PDB entry 2YEU | X-ray diffraction, 2.00 A resolution | chains A and B

# Chain A (and B)
Name: DR2231
Source organism: Deinococcus radiodurans
Notes: EC 3.6.1.19; chain B of this document is another copy of the same molecule, construct and numbering; everything in this record applies to it too
UniProtKB: Q9RS96 (Q9RS96_DEIRA); residues 1-148 here = UniProt positions 1-148
Chain sequence (154 residues; row label = number of the first residue in the row; numbers below 1 keep their minus sign (Gly-5 is residue -5)):
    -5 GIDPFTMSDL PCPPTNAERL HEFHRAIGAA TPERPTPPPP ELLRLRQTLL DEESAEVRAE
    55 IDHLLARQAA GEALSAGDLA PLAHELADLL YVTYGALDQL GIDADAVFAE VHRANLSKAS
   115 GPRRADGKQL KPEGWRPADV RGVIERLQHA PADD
Not modelled in the structure: 144-148 (chain B: 2-4, 145-148)
Sequence notes: expression tag (-5 to 0)
Metal / ion sites: Gd ion: Glu47, Glu50, Glu79, Asp82
What the authors report for this chain:
  - contacts within the chain: His18-Ala23, His15-Thr25, Thr25-Asp92, Arg28-Thr30, Arg28-Gly95, Pro29-Gly95, Thr30-Leu94, Pro33-Leu36, Pro33-Glu35
  - self-association interface (contacts with another copy of this molecule); pairs are residue here / residue on that copy: Pro32-Gln62 (hydrogen bond)
  - Gd ion coordination: Glu47, Glu50, Glu79, Asp82
  - catalytic residues: Asp82, Asn109, Lys112 (proposed by the authors, not directly observed)

# Chain A / chain B interface
Inter-chain disulfides: Cys6(A)-Cys6(B)
Residue-residue contacts - 125 pairs, chain A then chain B:
  Pro5(A) - Cys6(B)  hydrogen bond (backbone-side chain)
  Cys6(A) - Cys6(B)  disulfide
  Cys6(A) - Pro7(B)
  Asn10(A) - Tyr88(B)  hydrogen bond
  Asn10(A) - Asp99(B)  hydrogen bond
  Asn10(A) - Phe102(B)
  Arg13(A) - His106(B)
  Leu14(A) - Phe102(B)  hydrophobic
  Glu16(A) - His106(B)  salt bridge
  Glu16(A) - Leu110(B)
  Phe17(A) - Asn109(B)
  Ala20(A) - Leu110(B)  hydrophobic
  Ala20(A) - Ala113(B)  hydrophobic
  Ile21(A) - Ala113(B)  hydrophobic
  Ile21(A) - Arg117(B)  hydrogen bond (backbone-side chain)
  Pro29(A) - Ala70(B)  hydrophobic
  Thr30(A) - Leu73(B)
  Pro31(A) - Leu68(B)
  Pro31(A) - Ser69(B)
  Pro31(A) - Ala70(B)
  Pro32(A) - Gln62(B)  hydrogen bond (backbone-side chain)
  Pro32(A) - Leu73(B)
  Pro34(A) - Leu59(B)
  Pro34(A) - Gln62(B)
  Leu37(A) - Ile55(B)
  Leu37(A) - Leu58(B)  hydrophobic
  Leu37(A) - Leu59(B)  hydrophobic
  Leu37(A) - Gln62(B)
  Leu37(A) - Leu76(B)  hydrophobic
  Arg38(A) - Leu59(B)
  Gln41(A) - Arg52(B)
  Gln41(A) - Ile55(B)
  Leu44(A) - Val51(B)  hydrophobic
  Leu44(A) - Leu83(B)  hydrophobic
  Asp45(A) - Arg52(B)  salt bridge
  Ser48(A) - Ser48(B)
  Val51(A) - Leu44(B)  hydrophobic
  Arg52(A) - Gln41(B)
  Arg52(A) - Asp45(B)  salt bridge
  Ile55(A) - Leu37(B)
  Ile55(A) - Gln41(B)
  Leu58(A) - Leu37(B)  hydrophobic
  Leu59(A) - Pro34(B)  hydrophobic
  Leu59(A) - Arg38(B)
  Gln62(A) - Pro32(B)  hydrogen bond (side chain-backbone)
  Gln62(A) - Pro34(B)
  Gln62(A) - Leu37(B)
  Leu68(A) - Pro31(B)
  Ser69(A) - Pro31(B)
  Ala70(A) - Pro29(B)
  Ala70(A) - Pro31(B)
  Ala70(A) - Ile138(B)
  Ala70(A) - Gln142(B)
  Leu73(A) - Thr30(B)
  Leu73(A) - Pro31(B)
  Leu73(A) - Pro32(B)
  Leu73(A) - Ile96(B)  hydrophobic
  Ala74(A) - Val134(B)
  Ala74(A) - Arg135(B)
  Ala74(A) - Ile138(B)  hydrophobic
  Leu76(A) - Leu37(B)  hydrophobic
  Leu76(A) - Leu94(B)  hydrophobic
  Ala77(A) - Val101(B)
  Ala77(A) - Ile138(B)  hydrophobic
  His78(A) - Val105(B)
  His78(A) - Val134(B)
  Leu80(A) - Thr87(B)
  Leu80(A) - Ala90(B)  hydrophobic
  Leu80(A) - Leu91(B)  hydrophobic
  Leu80(A) - Leu94(B)  hydrophobic
  Ala81(A) - Val101(B)  hydrophobic
  Ala81(A) - Val105(B)  hydrophobic
  Asp82(A) - Val105(B)
  Leu83(A) - Leu44(B)  hydrophobic
  Leu83(A) - Thr87(B)
  Leu84(A) - Leu84(B)  hydrophobic
  Leu84(A) - Thr87(B)
  Leu84(A) - Tyr88(B)  hydrophobic
  Leu84(A) - Leu91(B)  hydrophobic
  Leu84(A) - Phe102(B)  hydrophobic
  Tyr85(A) - Phe102(B)  hydrophobic
  Tyr85(A) - His106(B)  hydrogen bond
  Tyr85(A) - Asn109(B)
  Thr87(A) - Leu80(B)
  Thr87(A) - Leu83(B)
  Thr87(A) - Leu84(B)
  Tyr88(A) - Asn10(B)  hydrogen bond
  Tyr88(A) - Leu84(B)  hydrophobic
  Tyr88(A) - Tyr88(B)  hydrogen bond
  Ala90(A) - Leu80(B)  hydrophobic
  Leu91(A) - Ala77(B)  hydrophobic
  Leu91(A) - Leu80(B)  hydrophobic
  Leu91(A) - Leu84(B)  hydrophobic
  Leu94(A) - Leu76(B)  hydrophobic
  Ile96(A) - Leu73(B)  hydrophobic
  Ile96(A) - Ala77(B)  hydrophobic
  Asp99(A) - Asn10(B)  hydrogen bond
  Val101(A) - Ala77(B)
  Val101(A) - Ala81(B)  hydrophobic
  Phe102(A) - Asn10(B)
  Phe102(A) - Arg13(B)
  Phe102(A) - Leu14(B)  hydrophobic
  Phe102(A) - Leu84(B)  hydrophobic
  Phe102(A) - Tyr85(B)  hydrophobic
  Phe102(A) - Tyr88(B)  hydrophobic
  Val105(A) - Ala81(B)  hydrophobic
  Val105(A) - Asp82(B)
  His106(A) - Arg13(B)
  His106(A) - Glu16(B)  salt bridge
  His106(A) - Tyr85(B)  hydrogen bond
  Asn109(A) - Phe17(B)
  Asn109(A) - Tyr85(B)
  Leu110(A) - Glu16(B)
  Leu110(A) - Ala20(B)  hydrophobic
  Ala113(A) - Ala20(B)
  Ala113(A) - Ile21(B)  hydrophobic
  Arg117(A) - Ile21(B)  hydrogen bond (side chain-backbone)
  Val134(A) - Ala74(B)
  Val134(A) - His78(B)
  Arg135(A) - Gly71(B)  hydrogen bond (side chain-backbone)
  Arg135(A) - Ala74(B)
  Arg135(A) - Pro75(B)
  Ile138(A) - Ala70(B)
  Ile138(A) - Ala74(B)  hydrophobic
  Gln142(A) - Ala70(B)
Other interface residues (no listed pair), chain A (64 interface residues in all): Pro7, Pro33, Pro75, Gln123, Ala132
Other interface residues (no listed pair), chain B (64 interface residues in all): Pro33, Ala98, Ala103

# In short
The chain A/chain B interface involves 64 residues from each chain, with 1 disulfide bond, 13 hydrogen bonds
and 4 salt bridges. Among the polar pairs are Glu16(A)-His106(B), Asp45(A)-Arg52(B) and Pro5(A)-Cys6(B). The
paper reports catalytic residues Asp82(A), Asn109(A) and Lys112(A); Gd ion coordination by Glu47(A), Glu50(A)
and Glu79(A) among others.
Chain A and chain B are both DR2231 (Deinococcus radiodurans); the structure, Structural and functional
insights of DR2231 protein, the MazG-like nucleoside triphosphate pyrophosphohydrolase from Deinococcus
radiodurans, complex ..., was determined by X-ray diffraction, deposited together with 2YF3, 2YF4, 2YF9, 2YFC
and 2YFD.
